Entry 2J1U (X-ray diffraction, 1.80 A resolution); this record covers chain A.

# Chain A
Name: Fucolectin-related protein
From: Streptococcus pneumoniae
Notes: fragment: fucose binding module, residues 601-745
Reference sequence: Q97N96 (Q97N96_STRPN); residues 7-151 here correspond to UniProt positions 601-745 (UniProt number = residue number + 594)
Amino-acid sequence (151 residues; numbered 1 to 151; the number before each row is that of its first residue):
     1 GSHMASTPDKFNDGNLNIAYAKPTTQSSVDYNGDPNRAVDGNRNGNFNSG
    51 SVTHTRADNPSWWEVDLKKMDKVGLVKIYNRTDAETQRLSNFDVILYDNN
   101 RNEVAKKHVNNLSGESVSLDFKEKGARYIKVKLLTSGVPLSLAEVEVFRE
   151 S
Disordered / not traced: 1-9, 151
Ion coordination: Ca2+: R37, D40, N42, S51, A143, E144

# In short
The Ca2+ site is built by R37, D40, N42, S51, A143 and E144.
Chain A is Fucolectin-related protein (Streptococcus pneumoniae); the structure, Structure of a Streptococcus
pneumoniae fucose binding module in complex with the blood group A-tetrasaccharide, was determined by X-ray
diffraction (same publication as 2J1R, 2J1S, 2J1T, 2J1V and 2J22).
